PDB entry 7FE6 | X-ray diffraction, 2.50 A resolution | chains A and B of the 3 polymer chains in the assembly

# Chain A (and B)
Protein: AvmM
Organism: Streptomyces sp. NBRC 109436
Notes: chain B of this document is another copy of the same molecule, construct and numbering; everything in this record applies to it too
Sequence (197 residues; row label = number of the first residue in the row):
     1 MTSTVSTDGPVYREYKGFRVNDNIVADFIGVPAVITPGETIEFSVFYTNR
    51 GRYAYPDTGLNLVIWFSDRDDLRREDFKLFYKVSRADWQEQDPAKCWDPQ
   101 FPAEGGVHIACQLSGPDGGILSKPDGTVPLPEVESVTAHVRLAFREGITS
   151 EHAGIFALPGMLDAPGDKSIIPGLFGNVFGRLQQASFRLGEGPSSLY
Disordered / not traced: 1-8
Ligand contacts: Alchivemycin A (ZHU): Thr48, Arg50, Val133, Glu134, Ser135
Reported in the primary citation:
  - binding site for Alchivemycin A: Tyr15, Phe18, Trp97, His108, Ile171, Phe179, Leu182
  - conformationally variable residues: Tyr15, Lys16, Glu104, His108
  - binding site for Alchivemycin A: Val63, Trp65, Glu134, Ser135, Phe156, Leu158, Gln184 (from molecular simulation)
  - mutagenesis - W65A, F156A, Q184A: abolished catalytic activity
  - mutagenesis - Y15F, K16A, W65F, E134A, S135A, H152A, F156L, L182A: decreased catalytic activity
  - catalytic residues: Glu104, His108
  - mutagenesis - Q184A: unchanged stability
  - mutagenesis - E104A: decreased catalytic activity on 4
  - mutagenesis - K16A: unchanged catalytic activity on 4
  - catalytic residues: Tyr15, Gln184 (from molecular simulation)

# Interface between chain A and chain B
Pairs across the interface - 60 pairs, chain A then chain B:
  Arg13(A) with Arg50(B); Gly51(B); Arg52(B); Glu132(B), salt bridge; Val133(B)
  Glu14(A) with Arg52(B), hydrogen bond (backbone-side chain)
  Tyr15(A) with Glu134(B)
  Val31(A) with Ile29(B)
  Ala33(A) with Ile29(B); Glu42(B); Phe43(B), hydrophobic; Ser44(B)
  Val34(A) with Glu42(B)
  Trp65(A) with Ile120(B), hydrophobic
  Ser67(A) with Arg85(B), hydrogen bond (backbone-side chain)
  Glu104(A) with Arg85(B), hydrogen bond (backbone-side chain); Ile120(B)
  Gly105(A) with Arg85(B)
  Glu151(A) with Lys82(B), hydrogen bond (backbone-side chain); His139(B)
  His152(A) with Ser84(B); Arg85(B); Ile120(B); Thr137(B); His139(B), hydrogen bond
  Arg181(A) with Arg50(B)
  Leu182(A) with Arg50(B), hydrogen bond (backbone-side chain)
  Gln183(A) with Asp27(B), hydrogen bond; Arg50(B), hydrogen bond
  Gln184(A) with Phe46(B); Ser135(B), hydrogen bond; Thr137(B), hydrogen bond
  Ala185(A) with Ile29(B), hydrophobic; Phe46(B), hydrophobic
  Ser186(A) with Ile29(B); Ser44(B), hydrogen bond (backbone-side chain); Phe46(B); Thr137(B), hydrogen bond
  Phe187(A) with His139(B)
  Arg188(A) with Glu42(B), salt bridge; Trp88(B); His139(B); Arg141(B)
  Pro193(A) with Thr40(B); Glu42(B); Arg141(B)
  Ser194(A) with Thr40(B)
  Ser195(A) with Thr40(B)
  Leu196(A) with Thr40(B), hydrogen bond (backbone-side chain); Lys78(B), hydrogen bond (backbone-side chain); Phe80(B), hydrophobic; Arg141(B); Ala143(B), hydrophobic
  Tyr197(A) with Gly38(B); Asp76(B); Phe77(B); Lys78(B); Ala143(B), hydrophobic; Phe144(B); Arg145(B), hydrogen bond (side chain-backbone)
Also at the interface, not in a pair above, chain A (27 interface residues in all): Pro32, Glu191
Also at the interface, not in a pair above, chain B (34 interface residues in all): Gly30, Ile41, Thr48, Leu142

# Summary
27 residues of chain A and 34 residues of chain B are in contact, with 15 hydrogen bonds and 2 salt bridges.
Polar pairs include Arg13(A)-Glu132(B), Arg188(A)-Glu42(B) and Glu14(A)-Arg52(B). The paper reports catalytic
residues Glu104(A), His108(A) and Tyr15(A) among others; Y15F, K16A and W65F of chain A, among others, reduce
catalytic activity; 12 substitutions were tested in all.
Both chains are AvmM (Streptomyces sp. NBRC 109436). Entry 7FE6 (AvmM Catalyzes Macrocyclization in
Alchivemycin A Biosynthesis) was determined by X-ray diffraction, deposited together with 7FE0 and 7FE5.
